3PVN - chains A and B of the 5 polymer chains in the assembly; structure by X-ray diffraction, 1.98 A resolution.

== Chain A (and B) ==
Molecule: C-reactive protein
Source organism: Homo sapiens
Notes: chain B of this document is another copy of the same molecule, construct and numbering; everything in this record applies to it too
UniProt: P02741 (CRP_HUMAN); residues 1-206 here correspond to UniProt positions 19-224 (UniProt number = residue number + 18)
Chain sequence (206 residues; numbered 1 to 206; the number before each row is that of its first residue):
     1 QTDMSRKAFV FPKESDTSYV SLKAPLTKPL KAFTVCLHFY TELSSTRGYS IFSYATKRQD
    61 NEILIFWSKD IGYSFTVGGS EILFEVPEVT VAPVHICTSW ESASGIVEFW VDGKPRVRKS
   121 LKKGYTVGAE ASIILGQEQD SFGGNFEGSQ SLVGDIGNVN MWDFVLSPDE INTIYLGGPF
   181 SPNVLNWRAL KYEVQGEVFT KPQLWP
Cystine bridges: C36-C97
Ion coordination: Zn2+ near H38 (its only coordinating residue here); Ca2+ site 1: D60, N61, E138, Q139, D140; Ca2+ site 2: E138, D140, E147, Q150

== How chain A and chain B interact ==
Residue-residue contacts - 26 pairs, chain A then chain B:
  V10(A) - I106(B)  hydrophobic
  V10(A) - R118(B)
  P12(A) - S120(B)
  K13(A) - S120(B)
  Y40(A) - P115(B)  hydrogen bond (side chain-backbone)
  Y40(A) - R116(B)
  Y40(A) - V117(B)
  T41(A) - V117(B)
  E42(A) - R116(B)  salt bridge
  E42(A) - V117(B)
  E42(A) - K119(B)  salt bridge
  G154(A) - V117(B)
  D155(A) - R118(B)  salt bridge
  E197(A) - K123(B)  salt bridge
  F199(A) - S104(B)
  F199(A) - I106(B)  hydrophobic
  K201(A) - E101(B)  salt bridge
  K201(A) - I106(B)
  K201(A) - R118(B)
  P202(A) - R118(B)  hydrogen bond (backbone-side chain)
  P202(A) - P168(B)
  Q203(A) - P168(B)
  L204(A) - W110(B)  hydrophobic
  L204(A) - P115(B)
  L204(A) - R116(B)
  L204(A) - R118(B)
Other interface residues (no listed pair), chain B (15 interface residues in all): F84, A103, E108

== Summary ==
The interface between chain A and chain B involves 14 residues on one side and 15 on the other; the contacts
include 2 hydrogen bonds and 5 salt bridges. Polar pairs include E42(A)-R116(B), E42(A)-K119(B) and
D155(A)-R118(B).
Chain A and chain B are both C-reactive protein (Homo sapiens); the structure, Triclinic form of Human
C-Reactive Protein in complex with Zinc, was determined by X-ray diffraction (same publication as 3PVO).
